Entry 8FNI (electron microscopy, 3.40 A resolution); this record covers chains 6 and 8 of the 11 polymer chains in the assembly.

== Chain 6 ==
Name: RNA-editing substrate-binding complex protein 6 (RESC6)
Organism: Trypanosoma brucei
UniProtKB: Q57ZX7 (Q57ZX7_TRYB2); numbering as in UniProt (aligned over 1-516)
Chain sequence (516 residues; row label = number of the first residue in the row):
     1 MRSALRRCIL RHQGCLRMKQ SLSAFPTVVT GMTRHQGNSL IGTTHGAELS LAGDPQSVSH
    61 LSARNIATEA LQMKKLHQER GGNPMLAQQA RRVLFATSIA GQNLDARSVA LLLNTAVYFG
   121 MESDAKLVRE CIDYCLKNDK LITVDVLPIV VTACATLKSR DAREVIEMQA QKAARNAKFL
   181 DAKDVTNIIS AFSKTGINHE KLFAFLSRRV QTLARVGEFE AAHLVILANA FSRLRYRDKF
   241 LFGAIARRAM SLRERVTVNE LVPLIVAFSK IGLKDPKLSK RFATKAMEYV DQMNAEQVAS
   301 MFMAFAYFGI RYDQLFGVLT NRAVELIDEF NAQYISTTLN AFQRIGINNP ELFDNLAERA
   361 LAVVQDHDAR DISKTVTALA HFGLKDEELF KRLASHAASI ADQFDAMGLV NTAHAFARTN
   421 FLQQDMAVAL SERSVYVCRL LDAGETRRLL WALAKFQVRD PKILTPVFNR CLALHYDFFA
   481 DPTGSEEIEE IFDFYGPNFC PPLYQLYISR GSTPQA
Disordered / not traced: 1-58, 512-516

== Chain 8 ==
Name: RNA-editing substrate-binding complex protein 8 (RESC8)
Organism: Trypanosoma brucei
UniProtKB: Q389W4 (Q389W4_TRYB2); residue numbers follow UniProt; this construct covers 1-545
Chain sequence (545 residues; each row starts with the number of its first residue):
     1 MLNVLSSTAS AALATVVVAR PSALHLIFER CKLNLVEFTA QDVYQICTTA YNMDTLGMLQ
    61 DPDFMRGLHD AFRRSDQTVI SPFQANLIAD TFRKVGINSM PKEVSVPEED AISPESLILV
   121 LRNMNITKQR DERKINEVLK LMFPILDEFS PTQLSLTVTE LARLKSTNAD FVGKLAKRIM
   181 EYNDDLSALD ISSAAVSLAY CPGISHNILY RMMQIVEERM GEFQPEDYIN VLHALNTLGP
   241 KFVNTFRKIV ECGLQHVENM DAVTLTNYMV CFSTMDYKQR EHIDIYADAL VEVATDLSEK
   301 DLVMAFIALQ RLRLLSDTMF GTMASCVIRY AAKMDPRNIA PIMDICSTVP HASDHLMKVL
   361 MDRAVECTRI LTANQLGDIL DILGLYPPAR EHPLVQLFGK QARLRLDLMG PDALANATRG
   421 LANLGYADPE YYAQAAETGF RYGFKDWTLL EPMLMGLSIT GQCPPTMVRV LGSHIAPMAR
   481 SMSLMEIERA NRYLRRLGCE DDFVYKAMAS RVLQFVKEVT PEMPEDLQVL LQRGAVEPGA
   541 APGVM
Disordered / not traced: 1-20, 534-545

== Interface between chain 6 and chain 8 ==
Pairs across the interface - 39 pairs, chain 6 then chain 8:
  Leu61(6) with Ile370(8), hydrophobic
  Thr68(6) with Arg405(8)
  Glu69(6) with Arg369(8); Arg405(8), salt bridge
  Leu71(6) with Leu408(8), hydrophobic
  Gln72(6) with Leu404(8); Arg405(8), hydrogen bond; Leu408(8)
  Lys75(6) with Leu408(8)
  Leu76(6) with Asp407(8)
  Glu79(6) with Asp407(8)
  Arg80(6) with Asp407(8), salt bridge; Gln434(8)
  Ser98(6) with Asn98(8), hydrogen bond
  Ala100(6) with Asn98(8); Met100(8)
  Gly101(6) with Arg93(8)
  Asn103(6) with Lys128(8)
  Lys137(6) with Asp131(8); Glu132(8); Arg133(8)
  Asn138(6) with Arg130(8)
  Asp139(6) with Glu132(8)
  Lys140(6) with Glu132(8), hydrogen bond (backbone-side chain); Thr167(8)
  Leu141(6) with Arg130(8)
  Glu220(6) with Phe440(8); Arg441(8); Tyr442(8); Gly443(8), hydrogen bond (side chain-backbone)
  Ala222(6) with Arg441(8)
  Arg253(6) with Ser473(8)
  Glu254(6) with Arg469(8), salt bridge; Ser473(8), hydrogen bond; Asp501(8); Phe503(8)
  Arg255(6) with Ser473(8); His474(8)
  Tyr289(6) with Arg469(8)
Other interface residues (no listed pair), chain 6 (26 interface residues in all): Leu136, His223
Other interface residues (no listed pair), chain 8 (29 interface residues in all): Glu103, Gln129, Gln401, Val470

== Overview ==
26 residues of chain 6 face 29 of chain 8 across their interface, with 5 hydrogen bonds and 3 salt bridges.
Polar contacts include Glu69(6)-Arg405(8), Arg80(6)-Asp407(8) and Glu254(6)-Arg469(8).
Here chain 6 is RNA-editing substrate-binding complex protein 6 (RESC6) and chain 8 is RNA-editing
substrate-binding complex protein 8 (RESC8), both from Trypanosoma brucei. Entry 8FNI (Cryo-EM structure of
RNase-treated RESC-B in trypanosomal RNA editing) was determined by electron microscopy (same publication as
8FN4, 8FN6, 8FNC, 8FNF and 8FNK).
